PDB entry 8HI8 | X-ray diffraction, 3.49 A resolution | chains A and B

[Chain A]
Protein: RiPP Recognition Protein
From: Pseudomonas syringae pv. maculicola str. ES4326
UniProt: A0A8T8BZN3 (A0A8T8BZN3_PSEYM); residues 1-269 here = UniProt positions 1-269
Amino-acid sequence (269 residues; each row starts with the number of its first residue):
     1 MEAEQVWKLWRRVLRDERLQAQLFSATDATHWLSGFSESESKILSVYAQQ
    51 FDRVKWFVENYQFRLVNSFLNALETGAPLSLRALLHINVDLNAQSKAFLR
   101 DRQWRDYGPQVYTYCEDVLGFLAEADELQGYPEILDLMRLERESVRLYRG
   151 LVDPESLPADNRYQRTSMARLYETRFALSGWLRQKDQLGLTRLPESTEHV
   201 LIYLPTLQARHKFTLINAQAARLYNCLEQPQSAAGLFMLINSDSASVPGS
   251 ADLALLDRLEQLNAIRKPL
What the authors report for this chain:
  - mutagenesis - R183A, K185A, Y203A, K212A: decreased catalytic activity

[Chain B]
Protein: DUF692 family protein
From: Pseudomonas syringae pv. maculicola str. ES4326
UniProt: A0A8T8BZJ9 (A0A8T8BZJ9_PSEYM); numbering as in UniProt (aligned over 1-304)
Amino-acid sequence (304 residues; row label = number of the first residue in the row):
     1 MPDFVKPAPIGVGIQYNPEILDWFPFEDIQVDILEILLDNIMAPMDGPQI
    51 IKPSAQAMIERLGQKFTLLAHSNYGCDFGFSALEETAAVQRHVPLAKMLN
   101 SPWVANHCFYGDQSWLDIWSSPIQFSAAEVARCADRAQSLQTLYGMPLAH
   151 ENAAYYLECPGAEMREAEFLARLVQRSGTFLHLDLHNIYTNHLNLKGFDL
   201 KDYMDTLPLDKVISVHLAGGSWHGGLYHDWHDACVPEPVWDLYEDLLSRA
   251 QPSAVILEYQGQAHHAQTRIMDASDESMIVRDVQRAQAIWSRYNRHPQER
   301 QYGS
Not modelled in the structure: 296-304
Metal / ion sites: Fe ion site 1: His-107, Glu-151; Fe ion site 2: Glu-151, Asp-184, His-216, Glu-258; Fe ion site 3: Asp-184, Asn-187, His-231
What the authors report for this chain:
  - Fe ion coordination: His-71, His-107, Glu-151, Asp-184, Asn-187, His-216, Asp-229, His-231, Glu-258
  - mutagenesis - H71A, D229A, H231A: decreased catalytic activity
  - mutagenesis - D229A, H231A: decreased binding to Fe ion
  - mutagenesis - D184A: decreased stability
  - mutagenesis - N73A, N73D, N73L, H107A, E151A, E258A: abolished catalytic activity
  - catalytic residues: Asn-73 (proposed by the authors, not directly observed)

[Interface between chain A and chain B]
Pairs across the interface - 61 pairs, chain A then chain B:
  Met-1(A) / Gln-124(B)  hydrogen bond (backbone-side chain)
  Ala-3(A) / Phe-80(B)
  Ala-3(A) / Tyr-110(B)
  Ala-3(A) / Gln-124(B)
  Ala-3(A) / Glu-129(B)
  Glu-4(A) / Phe-80(B)
  Val-6(A) / Cys-159(B)  hydrophobic
  Trp-7(A) / Phe-80(B)  hydrophobic
  Trp-7(A) / Asp-112(B)
  Trp-7(A) / Asp-117(B)
  Tyr-47(A) / Leu-157(B)  hydrophobic
  Tyr-47(A) / Pro-160(B)
  Gln-50(A) / Leu-157(B)
  Arg-53(A) / Tyr-156(B)  hydrogen bond (side chain-backbone)
  Arg-53(A) / Leu-157(B)
  Trp-56(A) / Leu-226(B)  hydrophobic
  Trp-56(A) / Tyr-227(B)
  Trp-56(A) / Gln-267(B)
  Phe-57(A) / Ser-120(B)
  Phe-57(A) / Tyr-156(B)  hydrophobic
  Phe-57(A) / Leu-157(B)  hydrophobic
  Glu-59(A) / Gln-267(B)
  Asn-60(A) / Trp-119(B)
  Tyr-61(A) / Leu-116(B)
  Phe-63(A) / Ala-266(B)
  Arg-64(A) / Leu-116(B)
  Arg-64(A) / Trp-119(B)
  Ser-68(A) / Leu-116(B)
  Thr-75(A) / Pro-44(B)
  Asp-106(A) / Ser-114(B)
  Asp-106(A) / Trp-115(B)
  Asp-106(A) / Asp-117(B)
  Gly-108(A) / Ser-114(B)
  Gly-108(A) / Trp-115(B)  hydrogen bond (backbone-side chain)
  Pro-109(A) / Pro-44(B)
  Pro-109(A) / Met-45(B)  hydrogen bond (backbone-backbone)
  Pro-109(A) / Asp-46(B)
  Pro-109(A) / Gln-113(B)
  Gln-110(A) / Asp-46(B)
  Gln-110(A) / Gln-113(B)
  Val-111(A) / Pro-44(B)  hydrophobic
  Val-111(A) / Asp-46(B)  hydrogen bond (backbone-side chain)
  Val-111(A) / Trp-115(B)  hydrophobic
  Tyr-112(A) / Pro-44(B)  hydrophobic
  Tyr-112(A) / Asp-46(B)  hydrogen bond (backbone-side chain)
  Thr-113(A) / Asp-46(B)  hydrogen bond
  Tyr-148(A) / Asp-46(B)
  Tyr-148(A) / Gly-47(B)
  Tyr-148(A) / Pro-48(B)
  Tyr-148(A) / Gln-49(B)
  Arg-149(A) / Asp-46(B)
  Leu-151(A) / Pro-48(B)
  Val-152(A) / Asp-46(B)
  Val-152(A) / Gly-47(B)
  Leu-207(A) / Gln-49(B)  hydrogen bond (backbone-side chain)
  Gln-208(A) / Pro-48(B)
  Gln-208(A) / Gln-49(B)
  Gln-208(A) / Ile-50(B)
  Ala-209(A) / Gln-49(B)  hydrogen bond (backbone-side chain)
  Ala-209(A) / Pro-53(B)  hydrophobic
  Arg-210(A) / Pro-53(B)
Also at the interface, not in a pair above, chain A (38 interface residues in all): Glu-2, Ile-43, Val-46, Leu-65, Asn-71, Leu-204
Also at the interface, not in a pair above, chain B (34 interface residues in all): Met-42, Ile-51, Tyr-74, Ala-87, Gly-161, His-264

[Overview]
38 residues of chain A and 34 residues of chain B are in contact; the contacts include 9 hydrogen bonds. Among
the polar pairs are Met-1(A)/Gln-124(B), Arg-53(A)/Tyr-156(B) and Gly-108(A)/Trp-115(B). From the paper: the
catalytic residue Asn-73(B); N73A, N73D and N73L of chain B, among others, abolish catalytic activity; 14
substitutions were tested in all.
Here chain A is RiPP Recognition Protein and chain B is DUF692 family protein, both from Pseudomonas syringae
pv. maculicola str. ES4326. Entry 8HI8 (Crystal structure of a holoenzyme TglHI with three Fe ions for
Pseudomonas syringae Peptidyl (S) 2-mercaptoglycine ...) was determined by X-ray diffraction together with
8HI7 from the same study.
